Entry 8G5P (electron microscopy, 2.78 A resolution); this record covers chains B and C of the 5 polymer chains in the assembly.

== Chain B (and C) ==
Protein: DNA polymerase subunit gamma-2, mitochondrial
Source organism: Homo sapiens
Notes: EC 2.7.7.7; chain C of this document is another copy of the same molecule, construct and numbering; everything in this record applies to it too
UniProt: Q9UHN1 (DPOG2_HUMAN); residues 1-485 here = UniProt positions 1-485
Sequence (485 residues; each row starts with the number of its first residue):
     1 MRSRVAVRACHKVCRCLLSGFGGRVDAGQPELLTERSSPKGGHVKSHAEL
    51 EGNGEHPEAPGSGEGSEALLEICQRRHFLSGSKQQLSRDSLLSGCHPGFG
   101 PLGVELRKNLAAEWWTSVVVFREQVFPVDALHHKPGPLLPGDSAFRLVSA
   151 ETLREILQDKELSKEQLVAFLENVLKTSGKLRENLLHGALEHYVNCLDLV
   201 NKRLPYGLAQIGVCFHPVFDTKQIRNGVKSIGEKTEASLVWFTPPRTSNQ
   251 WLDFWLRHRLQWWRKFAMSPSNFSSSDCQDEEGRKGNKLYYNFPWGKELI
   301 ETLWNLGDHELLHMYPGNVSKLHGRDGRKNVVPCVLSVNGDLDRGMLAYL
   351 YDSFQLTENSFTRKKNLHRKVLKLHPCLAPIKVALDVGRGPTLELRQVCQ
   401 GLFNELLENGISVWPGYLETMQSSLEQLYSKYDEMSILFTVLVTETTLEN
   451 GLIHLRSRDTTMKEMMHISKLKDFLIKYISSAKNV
Disordered / not traced: 1-63, 161-169, 356-361 (chain C: 1-65, 356-367)
Curated features (UniProtKB/Swiss-Prot):
  - modified residue: S38 (Phosphoserine)

== Interface between chain B and chain C ==
Contacting residue pairs (82):
  F78(B) with N195(C); D198(C); L199(C)
  S82(B) with N195(C), hydrogen bond
  H96(B) with L131(C)
  P97(B) with L131(C)
  G98(B) with D129(C)
  F99(B) with D129(C), hydrogen bond (backbone-side chain)
  P101(B) with P127(C); L199(C), hydrophobic
  V104(B) with P127(C), hydrophobic; D129(C)
  R107(B) with D129(C), salt bridge
  W115(B) with K108(C)
  F121(B) with L407(C); E408(C)
  F126(B) with W414(C), hydrophobic
  P127(B) with P101(C); V104(C), hydrophobic; E105(C)
  D129(B) with G98(C); F99(C), hydrogen bond (side chain-backbone); V104(C); R107(C), salt bridge
  L131(B) with E233(C)
  H132(B) with H132(C); V213(C); F215(C); E233(C), salt bridge
  H133(B) with I231(C); E233(C), salt bridge
  L139(B) with R154(C)
  G141(B) with R154(C), hydrogen bond (backbone-side chain)
  D142(B) with R154(C), salt bridge
  S143(B) with T152(C); R154(C)
  R146(B) with S149(C), hydrogen bond; E151(C), salt bridge; L153(C); R154(C), hydrogen bond (side chain-backbone)
  E155(B) with Q166(C)
  L157(B) with E165(C)
  L171(B) with L162(C), hydrophobic
  L175(B) with R154(C)
  K176(B) with I156(C)
  S178(B) with R154(C); E155(C)
  G179(B) with R154(C), hydrogen bond (backbone-backbone); E155(C), hydrogen bond (backbone-backbone)
  K180(B) with L153(C); R154(C)
  L181(B) with E151(C); L153(C); E155(C); L181(C), hydrophobic
  H192(B) with S80(C)
  N195(B) with H77(C), hydrogen bond (backbone-side chain); G81(C)
  D198(B) with H77(C)
  L199(B) with H77(C); W414(C)
  N201(B) with E419(C), hydrogen bond
  R203(B) with L418(C); E419(C), salt bridge
  V213(B) with H132(C)
  F215(B) with H132(C)
  H216(B) with T152(C)
  P217(B) with T152(C)
  V228(B) with E151(C); S178(C)
  K229(B) with E151(C), salt bridge; T152(C), hydrogen bond
  I231(B) with H133(C); T152(C)
  E233(B) with H132(C), salt bridge
  F403(B) with E123(C)
  L407(B) with V120(C); F121(C), hydrophobic
  P415(B) with E123(C)
  L418(B) with R203(C)
  E419(B) with R203(C)
  M421(B) with N201(C)
Other interface residues (no listed pair), chain B (63 interface residues in all): E105, V120, E123, V128, P140, Q158, E183, C196, S230, E408, W414, N484
Other interface residues (no listed pair), chain C (52 interface residues in all): H96, W115, F126, V128, A150, H192, F403, P415

== Summary ==
63 residues of chain B face 52 of chain C across their interface; the contacts include 11 hydrogen bonds and 9
salt bridges. Polar contacts include R107(B)-D129(C), H132(B)-E233(C) and H133(B)-E233(C).
Both chains are DNA polymerase subunit gamma-2, mitochondrial (Homo sapiens). Entry 8G5P (Cryo-EM structure of
the Guide loop Engagement Complex (V) of Human Mitochondrial DNA Polymerase Gamma) was determined by electron
microscopy (same publication as 8G5I, 8G5J, 8G5K, 8G5L, 8G5N, 8G5O and 8T7E).
